Entry 1B2W (X-ray diffraction, 2.90 A resolution); this record covers chains L and H.

== Chain L ==
Molecule: Protein (antibody (light chain))
Organism: Mus musculus, Homo sapiens
Notes: fragment: v domain and c domain; antibody fragment or engineered binder
Chain sequence (214 residues; each row starts with the number of its first residue):
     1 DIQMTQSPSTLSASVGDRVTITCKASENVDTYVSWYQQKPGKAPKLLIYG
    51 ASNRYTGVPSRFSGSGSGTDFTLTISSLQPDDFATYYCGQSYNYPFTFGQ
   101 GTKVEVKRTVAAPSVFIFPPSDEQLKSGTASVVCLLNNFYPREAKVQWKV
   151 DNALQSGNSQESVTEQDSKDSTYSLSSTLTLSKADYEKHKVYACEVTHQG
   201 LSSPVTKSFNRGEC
Disulfide bonds: C23-C88, C134-C194

== Chain H ==
Molecule: Protein (antibody (heavy chain))
Organism: Mus musculus, Homo sapiens
Notes: fragment: v domain and c domain; antibody fragment or engineered binder
Chain sequence (220 residues; each row starts with the number of its first residue):
     1 EVQLVQSGGGVVQPGRSLKLSCLASGYIFTSSWINWVKQRPGRGLEWIGR
    51 IDPSDGEVHYNQDFKDRFTISRDKSKNTLYLQMNSLRPEDTAVYYCARGF
   101 LPWFADWGQGTLVTVSSASTKGPSVFPLAPSSKSTSGGTAALGCLVKDYF
   151 PEPVTVSWNSGALTSGVHTFPAVLQSSGLYSLSSVVTVPSSSLGTQTYIC
   201 NVNHKPSNTKVDKKVEPKSC
Modified positions: E1 (pyroglutamic acid; PCA)
Disulfide bonds: C22-C96, C144-C200

== Interface between chain L and chain H ==
Disulfides between the chains: C214(L)-C220(H)
Residue-residue contacts - 63 pairs, chain L then chain H:
  Y32(L) with P102(H), hydrophobic; W103(H), hydrophobic
  S34(L) with W103(H)
  Y36(L) with F104(H); W107(H), hydrophobic
  Q38(L) with Q39(H)
  K42(L) with Y95(H)
  A43(L) with Y95(H), hydrophobic; G108(H)
  P44(L) with Y95(H); W107(H), hydrophobic
  L46(L) with F104(H)
  Y49(L) with F100(H), hydrophobic; W103(H)
  G50(L) with W103(H)
  Y55(L) with A105(H)
  Y87(L) with Q39(H)
  S91(L) with P102(H), hydrogen bond (side chain-backbone); W103(H)
  Y94(L) with R50(H), hydrogen bond; H59(H)
  P95(L) with W47(H), hydrophobic
  F96(L) with W47(H); F104(H), hydrophobic
  F98(L) with L45(H); W47(H); F104(H), hydrophobic
  F116(L) with A140(H); A141(H), hydrophobic; T187(H)
  F118(L) with L128(H); A129(H); A141(H)
  S121(L) with F126(H); P127(H)
  E123(L) with P127(H); K213(H), salt bridge
  Q124(L) with F126(H); L145(H); K147(H)
  T129(L) with K147(H), hydrogen bond
  S131(L) with L145(H); K147(H), hydrogen bond
  L135(L) with F170(H), hydrophobic; V185(H), hydrophobic
  N137(L) with H168(H); T187(H)
  N138(L) with H168(H), hydrogen bond
  Q160(L) with V173(H); L174(H), hydrogen bond (side chain-backbone); Q175(H)
  S162(L) with F170(H); P171(H); V173(H)
  V163(L) with P171(H)
  S174(L) with H168(H); F170(H)
  S176(L) with F170(H)
  T180(L) with K147(H)
  E213(L) with K133(H), hydrogen bond (backbone-side chain)
  C214(L) with K133(H); S219(H), hydrogen bond; C220(H), disulfide
Interface residues without a listed pair, chain L (42 interface residues in all): T31, Q100, V133, E161, T164, D167, L175
Interface residues without a listed pair, chain H (39 interface residues in all): N35, V37, G44, E46, N61, L142

== Summary ==
42 residues of chain L face 39 of chain H across their interface, with 1 disulfide bond, 8 hydrogen bonds and
1 salt bridge. Polar contacts include E123(L)-K213(H), S91(L)-P102(H) and Y94(L)-R50(H).
Chain L is Protein (antibody (light chain)) and chain H is Protein (antibody (heavy chain)), both from Mus
musculus, Homo sapiens; the structure, Comparison of the three-dimensional structures of a humanized and a
chimeric fab of an anti-gamma-interferon antibody, was determined by X-ray diffraction (same publication as
1B4J).
